6ZZ6 - chains A and G of the 6 polymer chains in the assembly; structure by electron microscopy, 3.40 A resolution.

== Chain A ==
Name: Structural maintenance of chromosomes protein 1
Organism: Saccharomyces cerevisiae (strain ATCC 204508 / S288c)
UniProtKB: P32908 (SMC1_YEAST); numbering as in UniProt; present here: 2-71, 87-195, 1044-1224
Chain sequence (360 residues; numbered 2 to 1224; 863 numbers in that range are skipped by the numbering (no residue carries them; nothing is unmodelled there); the number before each row is that of its first residue):
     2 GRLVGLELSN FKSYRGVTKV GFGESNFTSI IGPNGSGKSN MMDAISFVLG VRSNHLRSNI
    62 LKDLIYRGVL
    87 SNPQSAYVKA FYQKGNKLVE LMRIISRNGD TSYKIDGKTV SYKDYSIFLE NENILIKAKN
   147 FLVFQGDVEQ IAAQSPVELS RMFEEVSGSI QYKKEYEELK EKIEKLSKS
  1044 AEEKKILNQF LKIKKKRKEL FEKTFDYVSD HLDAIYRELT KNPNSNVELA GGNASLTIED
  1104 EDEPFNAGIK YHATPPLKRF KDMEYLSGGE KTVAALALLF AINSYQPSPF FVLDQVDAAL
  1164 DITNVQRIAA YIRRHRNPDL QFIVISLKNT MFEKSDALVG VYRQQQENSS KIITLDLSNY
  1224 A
Sequence notes: conflict Gln1158 (Glu in P32908)
Ion coordination: Mg2+: Ser40, Gln151 (together with ATP)
Small-molecule neighbours:
  - ATP (adenosine-5'-triphosphate), molecule 1: Lys13, Ser14, Asn35, Gly36, Ser37, Gly38, Lys39, Ser40, Asn41, Arg58, Asp64, Leu65, Ile66, Tyr67, Arg68, Gln151, Gln1158, Arg1206
  - ATP, molecule 2: Lys1121, Lys1124, Tyr1128, Leu1129, Ser1130, Gly1131, Gly1132, Glu1133
UniProt features mapped onto this chain:
  - binding site (ATP): Gly33 to Ser40
  - mutagenesis: Ser173 (S173L: In temperature-sensitive mutant SMC1-2)
  - motif: Lys1057 to Lys1061 (Nuclear localization signal)
From the paper describing this entry:
  - binding site for the 34-nt DNA strand: Arg113

== Chain G ==
Molecule: 34-nt DNA strand
Sequence (34 nucleotides; each row starts with the number of its first residue):
     1 TTTTTTTTTT TTTTTTTTTT TTTTTTTTTT TTTT

== Interface between chain A and chain G ==
Pairs across the interface (12; chain A residue first):
  Ser54(A) - DT29(G)  phosphate contact
  Asn60(A) - DT28(G)  phosphate contact
  Ile61(A) - DT28(G)  phosphate contact
  Ile61(A) - DT29(G)  phosphate contact
  Leu62(A) - DT29(G)  phosphate contact
  Asp116(A) - DT30(G)  base contact
  Thr117(A) - DT30(G)  hydrogen bond to the phosphate
  Tyr119(A) - DT30(G)  hydrogen bond to the phosphate
  Ser127(A) - DT31(G)  phosphate contact
  Tyr128(A) - DT30(G)  phosphate contact
  Tyr128(A) - DT31(G)  hydrogen bond to the phosphate
  Lys129(A) - DT31(G)  hydrogen bond to the phosphate
Also at the interface, not in a pair above, chain A (12 interface residues in all): Arg53, Arg109

== Overview ==
12 residues of chain A face 4 of chain G across their interface, with 4 hydrogen bonds. Among the polar pairs
are Thr117(A)-DT30(G), Tyr119(A)-DT30(G) and Tyr128(A)-DT31(G). Chain A binds ATP. UniProt lists 8 ATP-binding
residues and one mutagenesis site on chain A. The paper reports a binding site for the 34-nt DNA strand at
Arg113(A).
Chain A is Structural maintenance of chromosomes protein 1 (Saccharomyces cerevisiae (strain ATCC 204508 /
S288c)) and chain G is a 34-nt DNA strand; the structure, Cryo-EM structure of S.cerevisiae cohesin-Scc2-DNA
complex, was determined by electron microscopy.
